Entry 4Y8O (X-ray diffraction, 2.70 A resolution); this record covers chains B and C of the 32 polymer chains in the assembly.

== Chain B ==
Name: Proteasome subunit alpha type-3
From: Saccharomyces cerevisiae (strain ATCC 204508 / S288c)
Notes: EC 3.4.25.1
Reference sequence: P23638 (PSA3_YEAST); residues 0-257 here correspond to UniProt positions 1-258 (UniProt number = residue number + 1)
Sequence (258 residues; numbered 0 to 257; the number before each row is that of its first residue; numbering starts at 0):
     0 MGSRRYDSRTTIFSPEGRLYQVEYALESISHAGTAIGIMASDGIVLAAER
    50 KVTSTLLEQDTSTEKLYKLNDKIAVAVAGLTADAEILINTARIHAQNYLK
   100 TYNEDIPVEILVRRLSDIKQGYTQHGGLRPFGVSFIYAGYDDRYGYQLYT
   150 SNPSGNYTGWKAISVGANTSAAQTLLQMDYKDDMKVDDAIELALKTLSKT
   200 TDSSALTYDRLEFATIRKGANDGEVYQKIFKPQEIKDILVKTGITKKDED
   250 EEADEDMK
Unresolved in the structure: 0, 245-257
Swiss-Prot annotation at these positions:
  - cross-link (Glycyl lysine isopeptide (Lys-Gly)): Lys99 (interchain with G-Cter in ubiquitin), Lys198 (interchain with G-Cter in ubiquitin), Lys230 (interchain with G-Cter in ubiquitin)

== Chain C ==
Name: Proteasome subunit alpha type-4
From: Saccharomyces cerevisiae (strain ATCC 204508 / S288c)
Notes: EC 3.4.25.1
Reference sequence: P40303 (PSA4_YEAST); residues -1 to 252 here correspond to UniProt positions 1-254 (UniProt number = residue number + 2)
Sequence (254 residues; each row starts with the number of its first residue; numbers below 1 keep their minus sign (Met-1 is residue -1)):
    -1 MSGYDRALSIFSPDGHIFQVEYALEAVKRGTCAVGVKGKNCVVLGCERRS
    49 TLKLQDTRITPSKVSKIDSHVVLSFSGLNADSRILIEKARVEAQSHRLTL
    99 EDPVTVEYLTRYVAGVQQRYTQSGGVRPFGVSTLIAGFDPRDDEPKLYQT
   149 EPSGIYSSWSAQTIGRNSKTVREFLEKNYDRKEPPATVEECVKLTVRSLL
   199 EVVQTGAKNIEITVVKPDSDIVALSSEEINQYVTQIEQEKQEQQEQDKKK
   249 KSNH
Unresolved in the structure: -1 to 0, 241-252
Swiss-Prot annotation at these positions:
  - modified residue: Thr58 (Phosphothreonine)

== How chain B and chain C interact ==
Contacting residue pairs - 78 pairs, chain B then chain C:
  Arg3(B) - Arg4(C)
  Asp6(B) - Tyr2(C)  hydrogen bond
  Asp6(B) - Arg4(C)  salt bridge
  Arg8(B) - Arg4(C)
  Thr10(B) - Leu6(C)
  Thr10(B) - Arg125(C)
  Ile11(B) - Leu6(C)  hydrophobic
  Ile11(B) - Gln17(C)
  Phe12(B) - Gln17(C)  hydrogen bond (backbone-side chain)
  Phe12(B) - Tyr20(C)  hydrophobic
  Phe12(B) - Ala21(C)  hydrophobic
  Phe12(B) - Leu76(C)  hydrophobic
  Phe12(B) - Arg125(C)
  Phe12(B) - Pro126(C)
  Phe12(B) - Gly128(C)
  Ser13(B) - Tyr20(C)
  Pro14(B) - Tyr20(C)  hydrophobic
  Pro14(B) - Glu23(C)
  Glu15(B) - Glu23(C)
  Glu15(B) - Arg27(C)  hydrogen bond (backbone-side chain)
  Gly16(B) - Tyr20(C)
  Gly16(B) - Glu23(C)
  Gly16(B) - Ala24(C)
  Gly16(B) - Arg27(C)
  Arg17(B) - Arg27(C)
  Leu18(B) - Arg125(C)
  Met38(B) - Asp54(C)
  Met38(B) - Arg56(C)
  Arg112(B) - Arg81(C)
  Ser115(B) - Arg81(C)  hydrogen bond (backbone-side chain)
  Asp116(B) - Arg81(C)  salt bridge
  Asp116(B) - Ile82(C)
  Gln119(B) - Ala78(C)
  Gln119(B) - Asp79(C)
  Gln119(B) - Ile82(C)
  Thr122(B) - Arg125(C)  hydrogen bond (backbone-side chain)
  Gln123(B) - Tyr118(C)
  Gln123(B) - Gly123(C)
  Gln123(B) - Val124(C)
  Gln123(B) - Arg125(C)  hydrogen bond (backbone-backbone)
  Gln123(B) - Pro126(C)
  Gln123(B) - Phe127(C)
  His124(B) - Gly123(C)
  His124(B) - Val124(C)
  Gly125(B) - Tyr2(C)
  Gly125(B) - Gly123(C)  hydrogen bond (backbone-backbone)
  Gly126(B) - Tyr2(C)
  Tyr143(B) - Arg56(C)  hydrogen bond (backbone-side chain)
  Tyr143(B) - Ile57(C)  hydrophobic
  Tyr145(B) - Arg56(C)  hydrogen bond (backbone-side chain)
  Gln146(B) - Ile57(C)
  Leu147(B) - Ile57(C)
  Tyr148(B) - Ile57(C)
  Ser153(B) - Ala78(C)
  Gly154(B) - Ala78(C)
  Gly154(B) - Arg81(C)  hydrogen bond (backbone-side chain)
  Asn155(B) - Asn77(C)
  Asn155(B) - Ala78(C)
  Tyr156(B) - Pro59(C)  hydrophobic
  Tyr156(B) - Arg81(C)
  Gly158(B) - Gln53(C)
  Gly158(B) - Asp54(C)  hydrogen bond (backbone-backbone)
  Gly158(B) - Ile57(C)
  Gly158(B) - Thr58(C)  hydrogen bond (backbone-side chain)
  Trp159(B) - Leu50(C)  hydrophobic
  Trp159(B) - Lys51(C)
  Trp159(B) - Leu52(C)
  Trp159(B) - Gln53(C)
  Trp159(B) - Asp54(C)
  Lys160(B) - Leu52(C)  hydrogen bond (backbone-backbone)
  Lys160(B) - Gln53(C)
  Lys160(B) - Asp54(C)
  Ala161(B) - Leu52(C)  hydrogen bond (backbone-backbone)
  Gln172(B) - Lys51(C)
  Gln172(B) - Leu52(C)
  Leu175(B) - Leu52(C)
  Gln176(B) - Lys51(C)
  Gln176(B) - Leu52(C)
Also at the interface, not in a pair above, chain B (41 interface residues in all): Glu108, Thr157, Tyr179

== In short ==
41 residues of chain B face 31 of chain C across their interface; the contacts include 14 hydrogen bonds and 2
salt bridges. Among the polar pairs are Asp6(B)-Arg4(C), Asp116(B)-Arg81(C) and Asp6(B)-Tyr2(C).
Here chain B is Proteasome subunit alpha type-3 and chain C is Proteasome subunit alpha type-4, both from
Saccharomyces cerevisiae (strain ATCC 204508 / S288c). Entry 4Y8O (Yeast 20S proteasome beta7-delta7_Cter
mutant in complex with Ac-PAF-ep) was determined by X-ray diffraction (same publication as 4Y69, 4Y6A, 4Y6V,
4Y6Z, 4Y70, 4Y74 and 34 further entries).
